Entry 2ETE (X-ray diffraction, 1.75 A resolution); this record covers chains A and B.

Chain A (and B):
Protein: Oxalate oxidase 1
Organism: Hordeum vulgare
Notes: EC 1.2.3.4; chain B of this document is another copy of the same molecule, construct and numbering; everything in this record applies to it too
UniProtKB: P45850 (OXO1_HORVU); residues 1-201 here = UniProt positions 1-201
Sequence (201 residues; numbered 1 to 201; the number before each row is that of its first residue):
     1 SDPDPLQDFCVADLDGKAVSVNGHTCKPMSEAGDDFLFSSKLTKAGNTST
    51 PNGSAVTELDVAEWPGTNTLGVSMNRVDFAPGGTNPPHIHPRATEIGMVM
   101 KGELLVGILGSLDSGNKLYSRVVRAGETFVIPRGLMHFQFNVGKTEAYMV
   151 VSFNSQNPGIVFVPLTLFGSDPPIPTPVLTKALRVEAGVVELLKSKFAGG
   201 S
Disulfides: Cys10-Cys26
Glycans and other covalent adducts: N-acetylglucosamine (NAG) linked to Asn47
Bound ions: Mn2+: His88, His90, Glu95, His137 (together with glyoxylic acid)
Small-molecule neighbours: glyoxylic acid (GLV): Val56, Asn75, Val77, Asn85, His88, His90, Glu95, His137, Gln139, Met149, Phe153, Ile160
Swiss-Prot annotation at these positions:
  - binding site (oxalate): Asn75, Asn85, His90, Glu95
  - binding site (Mn(2+)): His88, His90, Glu95, His137
  - glycosylation: Asn47 (N-linked (GlcNAc...) asparagine)
From the paper describing this entry:
  - binding site for glyoxylic acid: Asn75, Asn85, Gln139
  - post-translational modification sites: Asn47
  - mutagenesis - N75A, N85A: decreased catalytic activity
  - catalytic residues: Asn75, Asn85, Gln139 (proposed by the authors, not directly observed)

Interface between chain A and chain B:
Pairs across the interface (105; chain A residue first):
  Ser1(A) with Ser1(B), hydrogen bond; Asp4(B), hydrogen bond (backbone-side chain)
  Asp4(A) with Ser1(B), hydrogen bond (side chain-backbone)
  Asp8(A) with Gly110(B); Ser111(B), hydrogen bond; Ser114(B), hydrogen bond; Pro132(B); Leu135(B)
  Phe9(A) with Gly110(B); Ser114(B); Tyr119(B), hydrophobic; Pro132(B), hydrophobic; Leu135(B), hydrophobic
  Met29(A) with Tyr119(B)
  Gly33(A) with Tyr119(B)
  Asp34(A) with Tyr119(B)
  Phe36(A) with Tyr119(B), hydrophobic
  Leu37(A) with Ile108(B), hydrophobic; Phe129(B); Val130(B), hydrogen bond (backbone-backbone)
  Phe38(A) with Val106(B); Ile108(B), hydrophobic; Ser120(B); Arg121(B); Thr128(B); Phe129(B), hydrophobic
  Ser39(A) with Glu127(B); Thr128(B), hydrogen bond (backbone-backbone)
  Ser40(A) with Glu127(B)
  Leu42(A) with Met98(B), hydrophobic; Gly126(B)
  Thr43(A) with Ala125(B); Gly126(B); Glu127(B)
  Leu59(A) with Thr128(B)
  Trp64(A) with Ile96(B), hydrophobic; Thr128(B); Phe129(B); Val130(B), hydrophobic
  Leu70(A) with Thr94(B), hydrogen bond (backbone-side chain); Val130(B), hydrophobic; Pro132(B), hydrophobic; Asn154(B)
  Gly71(A) with Asn154(B)
  Val72(A) with Thr94(B); Ile96(B), hydrophobic; Val130(B), hydrophobic; Asn154(B)
  Ser73(A) with Ile96(B)
  Met74(A) with Ile96(B), hydrophobic; Thr128(B)
  Thr94(A) with Leu70(B), hydrogen bond (side chain-backbone); Val72(B)
  Ile96(A) with Trp64(B), hydrophobic; Val72(B), hydrophobic; Ser73(B); Met74(B), hydrophobic; Ser152(B)
  Met98(A) with Leu42(B), hydrophobic; Val150(B), hydrophobic
  Met100(A) with Met100(B), hydrophobic
  Val106(A) with Phe38(B)
  Ile108(A) with Leu37(B), hydrophobic; Phe38(B), hydrophobic
  Gly110(A) with Asp8(B); Phe9(B)
  Ser111(A) with Asp8(B), hydrogen bond
  Ser114(A) with Asp8(B), hydrogen bond; Phe9(B)
  Tyr119(A) with Phe9(B), hydrophobic; Met29(B); Asp34(B); Phe36(B), hydrophobic
  Arg121(A) with Phe38(B)
  Val123(A) with Phe38(B), hydrophobic
  Ala125(A) with Thr43(B)
  Gly126(A) with Leu42(B); Thr43(B)
  Glu127(A) with Ser39(B); Ser40(B); Thr43(B)
  Thr128(A) with Phe38(B); Ser39(B), hydrogen bond (backbone-backbone); Leu59(B); Trp64(B); Met74(B)
  Phe129(A) with Leu37(B); Phe38(B), hydrophobic; Trp64(B)
  Val130(A) with Leu37(B), hydrogen bond (backbone-backbone); Trp64(B), hydrophobic; Leu70(B), hydrophobic; Val72(B), hydrophobic
  Pro132(A) with Asp8(B); Phe9(B), hydrophobic; Leu70(B), hydrophobic
  Leu135(A) with Asp8(B); Phe9(B), hydrophobic
  Val150(A) with Met98(B), hydrophobic
  Ser152(A) with Ile96(B); Ser152(B), hydrogen bond
  Asn154(A) with Leu70(B); Gly71(B); Val72(B); Asn154(B)
Other interface residues (no listed pair), chain A (52 interface residues in all): Asp2, Pro5, Gly66, Thr67, Gly97, Ser120, Arg133, Tyr148
Other interface residues (no listed pair), chain B (51 interface residues in all): Asp2, Gly33, Gly66, Thr67, Gly97, Val123, Arg133, Tyr148

Overview:
Chain A and chain B form an interface of 52 and 51 residues respectively; the contacts include 14 hydrogen
bonds. Polar pairs include Ser1(A)-Ser1(B), Ser1(A)-Asp4(B) and Asp8(A)-Ser111(B). Bound to chain A: glyoxylic
acid. Covalently linked N-acetylglucosamine: at Asn47(A). From the paper: catalytic residues Asn75(A),
Asn85(A) and Gln139(A); N75A and N85A of chain A reduce catalytic activity.
Both chains are Oxalate oxidase 1 (Hordeum vulgare). Entry 2ETE (Recombinant oxalate oxidase in complex with
glycolate) was determined by X-ray diffraction (same publication as 2ET1 and 2ET7).
